Entry 9FMS (electron microscopy, 2.65 A resolution); this record covers chains D and A of the 3 polymer chains in the assembly.

Chain D:
Protein: Regulator of Ty1 transposition protein 103
UniProt: Q05543 (RT103_YEAST); residues 1-22 here correspond to UniProt positions 252-273 (UniProt number = residue number + 251)
Chain sequence (22 residues; numbered 1 to 22; the number before each row is that of its first residue):
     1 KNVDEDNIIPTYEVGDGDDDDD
Unresolved in the structure: 1-5, 19-22

Chain A:
Protein: Decapping nuclease RAI1
Source organism: Saccharomyces cerevisiae
Notes: EC 3.6.1.-
UniProt: P53063 (DXO_YEAST); numbering as in UniProt (aligned over 1-387)
Chain sequence (387 residues; each row starts with the number of its first residue):
     1 MGVSANLFVKQRGSTTALKQPKEIGFYSRTKDEEYLISDDTNLNYYYLPD
    51 AELDRKLDLSSGFQKFKDYYKDFEDRCSLRGLLETIESSERHKGKKINAD
   101 IITFRGIARKLISCAFDSPSFNTVDLRIVSFNGQLFIKEVPEAVNAAKAS
   151 SATEAGRNINQDLNVFTGYKFETLATLSNPLQYTPREVIEKRTKRIVSHG
   201 DEYISVVRTGVGNCKLILGAEVDCIFDFKENGRDNLKHYAELKCTQQVAN
   251 ISDTHKFERKLFRTWLQCFLVGIPRIIYGFKDDHYVLKTVEEFSTEEVPV
   301 LLKNNNPQVGSACLEAIKWYGLLTEWLLKMIPRDEDPHSQIRAFKLVFEN
   351 NHLRLSEIEESDEEYSGLIDGEHILSNGFKEWRKSLK
Unresolved in the structure: 146-155
Ion coordination: Mg2+: Glu-172, Asp-223, Glu-241, Leu-242
Curated features (UniProtKB/Swiss-Prot):
  - binding site (a divalent metal cation): Glu-172, Asp-223, Glu-241, Leu-242
  - binding site (substrate): Glu-221, Lys-243, Gln-267
  - modified residue: Ser-198 (Phosphoserine)
  - mutagenesis: Glu-221 (E221A: Abolishes the decapping activity), Asp-223 (D223A: Abolishes the decapping activity)

How chain D and chain A interact:
Pairs across the interface (28):
  Asp-6(D) with Lys-303(A), salt bridge; Leu-314(A)
  Ile-8(D) with Lys-303(A), hydrogen bond (backbone-side chain); Leu-314(A)
  Ile-9(D) with Pro-299(A), hydrophobic; Val-300(A), hydrophobic
  Pro-10(D) with Thr-16(A); Trp-265(A), hydrophobic; Phe-269(A), hydrophobic; Cys-313(A); Leu-314(A); Ile-317(A), hydrophobic
  Thr-11(D) with Thr-16(A); Ala-17(A); Leu-18(A), hydrogen bond (backbone-backbone)
  Tyr-12(D) with Leu-18(A); Gln-20(A); Pro-21(A); Phe-269(A), hydrogen bond (side chain-backbone); Gly-272(A)
  Glu-13(D) with Ala-17(A); Leu-18(A), hydrogen bond (backbone-backbone); Lys-19(A); Gln-20(A), hydrogen bond (backbone-backbone)
  Asp-16(D) with Lys-19(A), salt bridge; Lys-215(A), salt bridge
  Asp-18(D) with Asn-98(A), hydrogen bond; Arg-208(A), salt bridge
Other interface residues (no listed pair), chain A (19 interface residues in all): Cys-268

Overview:
9 residues of chain D face 19 of chain A across their interface; the contacts include 6 hydrogen bonds and 4
salt bridges. Polar contacts include Asp-6(D)/Lys-303(A), Asp-16(D)/Lys-19(A) and Asp-16(D)/Lys-215(A).
Here chain D is Regulator of Ty1 transposition protein 103 and chain A is Decapping nuclease RAI1
(Saccharomyces cerevisiae). Entry 9FMS (Cryo-EM structure of S. cerevisiae Rai1-Rat1-Rtt103(252-273) complex)
was determined by electron microscopy (same publication as 9EXS and 8Q6V).
